PDB entry 7UD7 | X-ray diffraction, 1.80 A resolution | chains A and C of the 4 polymer chains in the assembly

[Chain A (and C)]
Name: Hemoglobin subunit alpha
Source organism: Homo sapiens
Notes: chain C of this document is another copy of the same molecule, construct and numbering; everything in this record applies to it too
UniProt: P69905 (HBA_HUMAN); residues 0-141 here correspond to UniProt positions 1-142 (UniProt number = residue number + 1)
Amino-acid sequence (142 residues; row label = number of the first residue in the row; numbering starts at 0):
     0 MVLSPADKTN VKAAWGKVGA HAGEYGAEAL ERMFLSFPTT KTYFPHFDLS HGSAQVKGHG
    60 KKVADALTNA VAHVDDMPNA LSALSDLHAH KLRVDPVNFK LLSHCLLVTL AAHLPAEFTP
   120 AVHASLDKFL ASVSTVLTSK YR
Not modelled in the structure: 0
Covalent attachments: 5HMF-NO (MWC) linked to Val-1
Bound ions: heme Fe near His-87 (its only coordinating residue here)
Ligand contacts:
  - heme (HEM): Met-32, Thr-39, Tyr-42, Phe-43, His-45, Phe-46, His-58, Lys-61, Val-62, Ala-65, Leu-66, Leu-83, Leu-86, His-87, Leu-91, Val-93, Asn-97, Phe-98, Leu-101, Leu-105, Val-132, Leu-136
  - 5HMF-NO (MWC; dihydroxy[(5-methylfuran-2-yl)methoxy]amine), molecule 1: Leu-2, Lys-127, Ser-131
  - 5HMF-NO (MWC), molecule 2: Pro-95, Thr-137, Ser-138, Tyr-140, Arg-141
UniProt features mapped onto this chain:
  - binding site (O2): His-58
  - binding site (heme b): His-87
  - site: Thr-8, Asn-9 (Microbial infection: Cleavage), Lys-11 (Not glycated), Ala-13, Trp-14 (Microbial infection: Cleavage), Tyr-24, Gly-25 (Microbial infection: Cleavage), Leu-29, Glu-30 (Microbial infection: Cleavage), His-45, Phe-46 (Microbial infection: Cleavage), Asp-47, Leu-48 (Microbial infection: Cleavage), Ser-52, Ala-53 (Microbial infection: Cleavage), Val-55, Lys-56 (Microbial infection: Cleavage), Lys-56 (Not glycated), Gly-59, Lys-60 (Microbial infection: Cleavage), Lys-60 (Not glycated), Lys-90 (Not glycated), Leu-91, Arg-92 (Microbial infection: Cleavage), Lys-99 (Not glycated), Leu-106, Val-107 (Microbial infection: Cleavage), Thr-108, Leu-109 (Microbial infection: Cleavage), Val-121, His-122 (Microbial infection: Cleavage), Ser-133, Thr-134 (Microbial infection: Cleavage)
  - modified residue: Ser-3 (Phosphoserine), Lys-7 (N6-succinyllysine), Thr-8 (Phosphothreonine), Lys-11 (N6-succinyllysine), Lys-16 (N6-acetyllysine), Tyr-24 (Phosphotyrosine), Ser-35 (Phosphoserine), Lys-40 (N6-succinyllysine), Ser-49 (Phosphoserine), Ser-102 (Phosphoserine), Thr-108 (Phosphothreonine), Ser-124 (Phosphoserine), Ser-131 (Phosphoserine), Thr-134 (Phosphothreonine), Thr-137 (Phosphothreonine), Ser-138 (Phosphoserine)
  - glycosylation (N-linked (Glc) (glycation) lysine): Lys-7, Lys-16, Lys-40, Lys-61
What the authors report for this chain:
  - binding site for 5HMF-NO: Val-1, Thr-137, Ser-138, Arg-141

[Chain A / chain C interface]
Contacting residue pairs (4):
  Asp-126(A) / Arg-141(C)  salt bridge
  Lys-127(A) / Arg-141(C)  hydrogen bond (side chain-backbone)
  Arg-141(A) / Asp-126(C)  salt bridge
  Arg-141(A) / Lys-127(C)  hydrogen bond (backbone-side chain)
Also at the interface, not in a pair above, chain A (6 interface residues in all): Val-1, Ala-123, Ser-138
Also at the interface, not in a pair above, chain C (6 interface residues in all): Val-1, Ala-130, Ser-138

[Overview]
Chain A and chain C each contribute 6 residues to their interface, with 2 hydrogen bonds and 2 salt bridges.
Among the polar pairs are Asp-126(A)/Arg-141(C) and Lys-127(A)/Arg-141(C). Chain A binds heme and 5HMF-NO.
5HMF-NO is covalently linked to Val-1(A). From the paper: a binding site for 5HMF-NO at Val-1(A), Thr-137(A)
and Ser-138(A) among others.
Both chains are Hemoglobin subunit alpha (Homo sapiens). Entry 7UD7 (Crystal structure of deoxygenated
hemoglobin in complex with 5HMF-NO at 1.8 Angstrom) was determined by X-ray diffraction together with 7UD8
from the same study.
